Entry 4PWD (X-ray diffraction, 3.00 A resolution); this record covers chains A and P of the 4 polymer chains in the assembly.

# Chain A
Name: HIV-1 Reverse Transcriptase, P66 subunit
Organism: Human immunodeficiency virus type 1
Notes: EC 2.7.7.49, 2.7.7.7, 3.1.26.13, 3.1.13.2
Reference sequence: P03366 (POL_HV1B1); residues 1-554 here correspond to UniProt positions 600-1153 (UniProt number = residue number + 599)
Chain sequence (556 residues; row label = number of the first residue in the row; numbers below 1 keep their minus sign (Met-1 is residue -1)):
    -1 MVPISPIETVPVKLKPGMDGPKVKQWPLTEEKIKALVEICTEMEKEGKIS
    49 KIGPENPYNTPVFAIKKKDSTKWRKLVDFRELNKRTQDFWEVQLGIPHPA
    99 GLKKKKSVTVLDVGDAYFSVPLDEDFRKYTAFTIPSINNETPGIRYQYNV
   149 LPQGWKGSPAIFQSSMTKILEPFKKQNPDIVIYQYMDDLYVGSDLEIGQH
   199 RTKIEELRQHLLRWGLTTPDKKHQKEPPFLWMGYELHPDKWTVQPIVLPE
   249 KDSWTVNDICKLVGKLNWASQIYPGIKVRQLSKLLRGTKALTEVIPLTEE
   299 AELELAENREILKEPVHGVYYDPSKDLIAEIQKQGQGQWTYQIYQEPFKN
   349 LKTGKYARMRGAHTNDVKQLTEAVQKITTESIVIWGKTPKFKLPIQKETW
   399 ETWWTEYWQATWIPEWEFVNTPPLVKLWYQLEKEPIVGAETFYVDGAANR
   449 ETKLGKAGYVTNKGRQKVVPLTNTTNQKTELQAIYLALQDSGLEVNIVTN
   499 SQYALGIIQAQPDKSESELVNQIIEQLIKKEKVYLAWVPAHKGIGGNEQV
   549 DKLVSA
Disordered / not traced: -1
Sequence notes: expression tag (-1 to 0); engineered mutation Cys258 (Gln857 in P03366), Ser280 (Cys879 in P03366), Asn498 (Asp1097 in P03366)
Swiss-Prot annotation at these positions:
  - region: Phe227 to His235 (RT 'primer grip')
  - motif: Trp398 to Trp414 (Tryptophan repeat motif)
  - binding site (Mg(2+)): Asp110, Asp185, Asp186, Asp443, Glu478, Asp549
  - site: Trp401 (Essential for RT p66/p51 heterodimerization), Trp414 (Essential for RT p66/p51 heterodimerization), Phe440, Tyr441 (Cleavage)
Metal / ion sites: Ca2+: Asp443, Asp549
Ligand contacts: non-nucleoside rt inhibitor nevirapine (NVP; 11-cyclopropyl-5,11-dihydro-4-methyl-6H-dipyrido[3,2-b:2',3'-e][1,4]diazepin-6-one): Pro95, Leu100, Lys101, Lys103, Val106, Val179, Ile180, Tyr181, Tyr188, Val189, Gly190, Phe227, Trp229, Leu234, His235, Pro236, Tyr318
Reported in the primary citation:
  - binding site for the 27-nt RNA strand: Asn474
  - binding site for the 27-nt RNA strand: Tyr501
  - binding site for the 21-nt DNA strand (chain P): Thr473, Gln475
  - catalytic residues: Glu478 (citing earlier work)
  - mutagenesis - N474A, N474A/Q475A: decreased catalytic activity (citing earlier work)

# Chain P
Molecule: 21-nt DNA strand
Sequence (21 nucleotides; numbered 802 to 822; the number before each row is that of its first residue):
   802 ACAGTCCCTGTTCGGGCGCCG
Disordered / not traced: 802, 822

# Interface between chain A and chain P
Residue-residue contacts - 25 pairs, chain A then chain P:
  Tyr183(A) - DC821(P)  hydrogen bond to the phosphate
  Met230(A) - DC820(P)  phosphate contact
  Met230(A) - DC821(P)  phosphate contact
  Gly231(A) - DC820(P)  hydrogen bond to the phosphate
  Gly231(A) - DC821(P)  hydrogen bond to the phosphate
  Cys258(A) - DC818(P)  sugar contact
  Lys259(A) - DC818(P)  phosphate contact
  Lys259(A) - DG819(P)  phosphate contact
  Gly262(A) - DG819(P)  sugar contact
  Lys263(A) - DG819(P)  sugar contact
  Trp266(A) - DC820(P)  sugar contact
  Leu289(A) - DG817(P)  sugar contact
  Arg358(A) - DT812(P)  salt bridge to the phosphate
  Gly359(A) - DG811(P)  phosphate contact
  Ala360(A) - DG811(P)  hydrogen bond to the phosphate
  His361(A) - DT810(P)  salt bridge to the phosphate
  Lys451(A) - DC808(P)  salt bridge to the phosphate
  Thr473(A) - DC808(P)  hydrogen bond to the phosphate
  Thr473(A) - DC809(P)  hydrogen bond to the phosphate
  Gln475(A) - DC808(P)  hydrogen bond to the base
  Gln475(A) - DC809(P)  hydrogen bond to the sugar
  Lys476(A) - DC809(P)  phosphate contact
  Tyr501(A) - DC809(P)  hydrogen bond to the phosphate
  Tyr501(A) - DT810(P)  hydrogen bond to the phosphate
  Ile505(A) - DT810(P)  phosphate contact
Also at the interface, not in a pair above, chain A (21 interface residues in all): Gln242, Asn255

# Summary
Chain A and chain P form an interface of 21 and 10 residues respectively, with 10 hydrogen bonds and 3 salt
bridges. Among the polar pairs are Gln475(A)-DC808(P), Gln475(A)-DC809(P) and Tyr183(A)-DC821(P). Chain A
binds non-nucleoside rt inhibitor nevirapine. The paper reports the catalytic residue Glu478(A); N474A and
N474A/Q475A of chain A reduce catalytic activity.
Chain A is HIV-1 Reverse Transcriptase, P66 subunit (Human immunodeficiency virus type 1) and chain P is a
21-nt DNA strand; the structure, Crystal structure of HIV-1 reverse transcriptase in complex with
bulge-RNA/DNA and Nevirapine, was determined by X-ray diffraction, deposited together with 4PUO and 4Q0B.
